PDB entry 8D50 | X-ray diffraction, 4.32 A resolution (low resolution: residue-level contacts below are approximate; hydrogen-bond / salt-bridge calls are withheld) | chains D and E of the 6 polymer chains in the assembly

[Chain D]
Name: 35O22 Fab heavy chain
From: Homo sapiens
Notes: antibody fragment or engineered binder
Chain sequence (141 residues; numbered 3 to 186 plus 17 insertion-coded residues; 60 numbers in that range are skipped by the numbering (no residue carries them; nothing is unmodelled there); the number before each row is that of its first residue; a row labelled like 72A-72H holds insertion residues (72A, then the next letters in order)):
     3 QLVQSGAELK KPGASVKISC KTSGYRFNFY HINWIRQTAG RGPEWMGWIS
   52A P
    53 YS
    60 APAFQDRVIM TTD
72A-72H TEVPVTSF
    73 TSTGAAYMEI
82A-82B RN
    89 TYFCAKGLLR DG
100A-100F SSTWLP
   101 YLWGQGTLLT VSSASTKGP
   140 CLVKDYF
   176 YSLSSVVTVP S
Disulfide bonds: Cys22-Cys92

[Chain E]
Name: 35O22 Fab light chain
From: Homo sapiens
Notes: antibody fragment or engineered binder
Chain sequence (107 residues; row label = number of the first residue in the row):
     3 VLTQSASVSG SLGQSVTISC TGPNSVCCSH KSISWYQWPP GRAPTLIIYE DNERAPGISP
    63 RFSGYKSYWS AYLTISDLRP EDETTYYCCS YTHNSGCVFG TGTKVSV
Disulfide bonds: Cys22-Cys90, Cys91-Cys99

[Interface between chain D and chain E]
Contacting residue pairs - 30 pairs, chain D then chain E:
  Ile37(D) with Phe101(E)
  Arg38(D) with Trp40(E); Pro42(E)
  Pro45(D) with Trp40(E); Tyr89(E); Phe101(E)
  Trp47(D) with Gly98(E); Cys99(E)
  Phe91(D) with Trp40(E)
  Leu96(D) with Leu48(E)
  Arg98(D) with Glu52(E); Tyr93(E)
  Asp99(D) with Glu52(E); His95(E)
  Ser100A(D) with His95(E)
  Ser100B(D) with His95(E)
  Trp100D(D) with His95(E); Ser97(E); Gly98(E); Cys99(E)
  Leu100E(D) with Tyr38(E); Leu48(E); Tyr51(E)
  Pro100F(D) with Tyr38(E)
  Tyr101(D) with Leu48(E); Pro58(E)
  Trp103(D) with Tyr38(E); Pro46(E)
  Gly104(D) with Ala45(E)
  Gln105(D) with Ala45(E)
Also at the interface, not in a pair above, chain D (20 interface residues in all): Trp50, Leu97, Gly100
Also at the interface, not in a pair above, chain E (20 interface residues in all): Gly43, Arg44, Thr94, Asn96

[In short]
Chain D and chain E each contribute 20 residues to their interface.
Chain D is 35O22 Fab heavy chain and chain E is 35O22 Fab light chain, both from Homo sapiens; the structure,
Crystal Structure of Mosaic HIV-1 Envelope (MosM3.1) in Complex with antibodies PGT124 and 35O22 at 4.3 ...,
was determined by X-ray diffraction.
